PDB entry 8XFR | X-ray diffraction, 2.00 A resolution | chain A

== Chain A ==
Molecule: mannuronan 5-epimerase
From: Azotobacter chroococcum NCIMB 8003
Notes: EC 5.1.3.37
UniProtKB: A0A0C4WKK2 (A0A0C4WKK2_9GAMM); numbering as in UniProt (aligned over 1-485)
Sequence (485 residues; each row starts with the number of its first residue):
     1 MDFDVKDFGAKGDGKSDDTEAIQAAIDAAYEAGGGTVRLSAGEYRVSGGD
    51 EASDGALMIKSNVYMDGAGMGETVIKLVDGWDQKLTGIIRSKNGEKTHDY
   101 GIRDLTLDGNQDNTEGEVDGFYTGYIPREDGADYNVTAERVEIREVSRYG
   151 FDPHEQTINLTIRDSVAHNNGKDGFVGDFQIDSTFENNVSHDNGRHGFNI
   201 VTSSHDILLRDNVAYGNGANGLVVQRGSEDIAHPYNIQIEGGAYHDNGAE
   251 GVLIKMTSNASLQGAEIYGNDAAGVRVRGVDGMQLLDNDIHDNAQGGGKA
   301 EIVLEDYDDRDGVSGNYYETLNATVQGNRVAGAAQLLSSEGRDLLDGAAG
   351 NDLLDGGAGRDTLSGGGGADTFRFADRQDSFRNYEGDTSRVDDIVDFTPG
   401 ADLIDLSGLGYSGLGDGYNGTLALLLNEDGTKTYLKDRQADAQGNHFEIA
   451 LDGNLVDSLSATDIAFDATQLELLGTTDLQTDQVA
Unresolved in the structure: 481-485
Modified residues: Lys76, Lys96, Lys172, Lys255, Lys436 (N-dimethyl-lysine; MLY)
Ion coordination: Ca2+ site 1: Ser91, Lys92, Glu95, Thr97, Gly124, Asp133; Ca2+ site 2: Gln111, Thr114; Ca2+ site 3: Ser339, Gly341, Asp343, Gly356, Ala358, Asp361; Ca2+ site 4: Ala348, Gly350, Asp352, Gly365, Gly367, Asp370; Ca2+ site 5: Gly357, Gly359, Asp361, Asp379, Asp392; Ca2+ site 6: Gly366, Gly368, Asp370, Asp402; Ca2+ site 7 near Asp379 (its only coordinating residue here)
Residues lining bound ligands: beta-D-mannopyranuronic acid (BEM): Ser53, Lys84, Thr86, Arg90, Asn93, Tyr122, Pro127, Arg128, Arg148, His154, Asp178, Thr202, Ser228, Glu229

== In short ==
Ligands of chain A: beta-D-mannopyranuronic acid. Ser91, Lys92, Glu95, Thr97, Gly124 and Asp133 coordinate
Ca2+ site 1. Gln111 and Thr114 form the Ca2+ site 2.
Chain A is mannuronan 5-epimerase (Azotobacter chroococcum NCIMB 8003); the structure, Structure of the
alginate epimerase/lyase complexed with tetra-mannuronic acid, was determined by X-ray diffraction (same
publication as 8XFQ, 8JA4, 8JA6 and 8JAZ).
